PDB entry 7ADD | electron microscopy, 4.30 A resolution (low resolution: residue-level contacts below are approximate; hydrogen-bond / salt-bridge calls are withheld) | chains U and V of the 15 polymer chains in the assembly

Chain U (and V):
Name: DNA-directed RNA polymerase subunit alpha
From: Escherichia coli
Notes: EC 2.7.7.6; chain V of this document is another copy of the same molecule, construct and numbering; everything in this record applies to it too
UniProt: P0A7Z4 (RPOA_ECOLI); residue numbers follow UniProt; this construct covers 1-329
Sequence (329 residues; each row starts with the number of its first residue):
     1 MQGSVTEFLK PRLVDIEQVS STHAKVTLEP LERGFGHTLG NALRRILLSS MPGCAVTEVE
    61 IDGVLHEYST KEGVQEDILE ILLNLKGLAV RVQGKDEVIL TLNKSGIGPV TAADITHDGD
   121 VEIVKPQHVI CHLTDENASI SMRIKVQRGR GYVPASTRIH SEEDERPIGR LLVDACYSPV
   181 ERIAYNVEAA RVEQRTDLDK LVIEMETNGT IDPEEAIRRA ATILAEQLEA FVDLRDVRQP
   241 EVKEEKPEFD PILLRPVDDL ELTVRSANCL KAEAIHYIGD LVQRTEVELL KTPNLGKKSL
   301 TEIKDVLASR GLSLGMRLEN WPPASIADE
Disordered / not traced: 1-3, 239-329 (chain V: 1-4, 326-329)
Curated features (UniProtKB/Swiss-Prot):
  - region: E162 to E165 (Required for interaction with Crp at class II promoters)
  - modified residue: R265 (ADP-ribosylarginine), K297 (N6-acetyllysine), K298 (N6-acetyllysine)
  - mutagenesis: R45 (R45C: In rpoA112; temperature-sensitive, blocks RNA polymerase assembly), E162 to E165 (5-fold decrease in CRP-class II promoter-dependent transcription), E165 (E165K: 5-fold decrease in CRP-class II promoter-dependent transcription), R191 (R191C: In rpoA101; temperature-sensitive)

Interface between chain U and chain V:
Residue-residue contacts (79):
  V5(U) with R150(V)
  T6(U) with R148(V); R150(V)
  E7(U) with E226(V)
  F8(U) with R150(V); I223(V); E226(V); Q227(V)
  L9(U) with Q227(V)
  K10(U) with E226(V); Q227(V); E229(V); A230(V)
  P11(U) with Q227(V); A230(V); F231(V)
  R12(U) with F231(V)
  L13(U) with F231(V)
  L28(U) with F231(V)
  L31(U) with Q227(V)
  R33(U) with S50(V)
  F35(U) with S50(V); Q227(V)
  T38(U) with A42(V); R45(V)
  L39(U) with L228(V)
  N41(U) with T38(V); N41(V)
  A42(U) with T38(V)
  R45(U) with G34(V); H37(V); T38(V)
  I46(U) with F35(V)
  S49(U) with F35(V)
  S50(U) with F8(V); F35(V)
  N103(U) with E261(V)
  T116(U) with R255(V)
  H117(U) with R255(V)
  D118(U) with R255(V)
  G149(U) with T6(V)
  R150(U) with V5(V); T6(V); E7(V); F8(V); E32(V)
  R218(U) with A230(V); F231(V); V232(V); D233(V); L234(V)
  R219(U) with T6(V)
  A221(U) with F231(V)
  T222(U) with V232(V); D233(V)
  I223(U) with F8(V); F35(V)
  L224(U) with L228(V)
  A225(U) with V232(V)
  E226(U) with K10(V)
  Q227(U) with F8(V); L9(V); F35(V)
  L228(U) with A221(V); L224(V); A225(V)
  E229(U) with K10(V)
  A230(U) with P11(V)
  F231(U) with L28(V); L43(V); I217(V)
  V232(U) with R218(V); A221(V)
  D233(U) with R218(V)
  L234(U) with R218(V)
  R235(U) with L13(V)
  V237(U) with L13(V)
  R238(U) with L13(V); V14(V)
Interface residues without a listed pair, chain U (51 interface residues in all): S4, G34, P52, Y152, D236
Interface residues without a listed pair, chain V (49 interface residues in all): V26, R33, L39, I46, S49, P52, D96, E214, T222, D259

In short:
Chain U and chain V form an interface of 51 and 49 residues respectively. From UniProt: 6 mutagenesis sites on
chain U.
Chain U and chain V are both DNA-directed RNA polymerase subunit alpha (Escherichia coli); the structure,
Transcription termination intermediate complex IIIa, was determined by electron microscopy together with 6Z9P,
6Z9Q, 6Z9R, 6Z9S, 6Z9T, 7ADB, 7ADC and 7ADE from the same study.
